Entry 7B04 (X-ray diffraction, 2.97 A resolution); this record covers chains B and C of the 3 polymer chains in the assembly.

# Chain B
Name: Nitrite oxidoreductase subunit A
From: Kuenenia stuttgartiensis
Notes: EC 1.7.99.4
UniProt: Q1PZD8 (Q1PZD8_KUEST); residue numbers follow UniProt; this construct covers 1-1148
Chain sequence (1148 residues; numbered 1 to 1148; the number before each row is that of its first residue):
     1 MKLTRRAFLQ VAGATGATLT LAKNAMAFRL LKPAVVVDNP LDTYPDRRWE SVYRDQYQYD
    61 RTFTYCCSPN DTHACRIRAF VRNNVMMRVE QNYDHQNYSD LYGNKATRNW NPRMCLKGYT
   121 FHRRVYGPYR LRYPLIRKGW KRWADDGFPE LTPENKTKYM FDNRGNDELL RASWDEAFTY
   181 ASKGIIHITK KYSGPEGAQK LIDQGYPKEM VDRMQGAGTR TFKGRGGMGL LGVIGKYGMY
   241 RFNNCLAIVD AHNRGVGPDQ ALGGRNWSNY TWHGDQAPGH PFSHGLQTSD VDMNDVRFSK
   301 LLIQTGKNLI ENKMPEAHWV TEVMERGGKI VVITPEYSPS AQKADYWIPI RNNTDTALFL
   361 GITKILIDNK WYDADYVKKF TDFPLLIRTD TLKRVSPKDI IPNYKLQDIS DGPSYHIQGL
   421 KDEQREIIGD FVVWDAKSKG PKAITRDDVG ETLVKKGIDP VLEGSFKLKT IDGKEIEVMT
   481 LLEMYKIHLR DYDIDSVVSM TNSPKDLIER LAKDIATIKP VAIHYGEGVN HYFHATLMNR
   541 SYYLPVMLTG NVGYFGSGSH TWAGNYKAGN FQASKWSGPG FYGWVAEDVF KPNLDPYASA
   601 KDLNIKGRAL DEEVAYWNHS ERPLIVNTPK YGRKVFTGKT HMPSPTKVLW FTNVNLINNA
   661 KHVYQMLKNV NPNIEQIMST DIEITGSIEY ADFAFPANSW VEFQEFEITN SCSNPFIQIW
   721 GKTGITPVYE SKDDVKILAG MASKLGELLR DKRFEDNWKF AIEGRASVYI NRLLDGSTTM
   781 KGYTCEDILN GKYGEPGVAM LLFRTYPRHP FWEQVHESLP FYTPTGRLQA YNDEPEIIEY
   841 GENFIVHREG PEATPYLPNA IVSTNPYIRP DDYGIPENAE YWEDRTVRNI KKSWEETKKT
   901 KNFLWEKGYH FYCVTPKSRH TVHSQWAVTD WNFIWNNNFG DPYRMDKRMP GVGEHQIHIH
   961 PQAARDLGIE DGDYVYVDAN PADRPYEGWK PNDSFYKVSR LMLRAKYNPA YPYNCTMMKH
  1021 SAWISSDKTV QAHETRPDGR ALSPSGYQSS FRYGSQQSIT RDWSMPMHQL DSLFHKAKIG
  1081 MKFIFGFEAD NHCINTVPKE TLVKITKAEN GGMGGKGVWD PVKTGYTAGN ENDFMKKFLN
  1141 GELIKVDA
Disordered / not traced: 1-27, 1148
Ion coordination: 4Fe-4S cluster Fe: C67, D71, C75, C115
Ligand contacts:
  - MD1 (phosphoric acid 4-(2-amino-4-oxo-3,4,5,6,-tetrahydro-pteridin-6-yl)-2-hydroxy-3,4-dimercapto-but-3-en-yl ester guanylate ester), molecule 1: P69, N70, R124, M228, K236, H273, D275, H531, T652, N653, V654, N655, L656, N659, K661, T680, D681, I682, E683, T685, A697, N698, S699, W700, F703, D734, T915, K917, V922, H923, S924, Q925, H1020, S1021, Q1056, Q1057, T1060, P1098
  - MD1, molecule 2: N70, D71, T72, K117, D275, T305, G306, K307, N308, E311, N312, K313, M314, I333, T334, P335, E336, S338, I350, N352, N353, D355, G526, E527, G528, V529, Y532, M538, W562, A563, G564, V914, T915, P916, K917, S918, R919, T921, V922, H923, K1099
  - 4Fe-4S cluster (SF4): C67, P69, D71, H73, A74, C75, I77, M114, C115, K117, G118, P315, W926
Reported in the primary citation:
  - catalytic residues: N70 (proposed by the authors, not directly observed)
  - 4Fe-4S cluster coordination: C67

# Chain C
Name: Nitrite oxidoreductase subunit C
From: Kuenenia stuttgartiensis
UniProt: Q1PZD4 (Q1PZD4_KUEST); numbering as in UniProt (aligned over 1-322)
Chain sequence (322 residues; numbered 1 to 322; the number before each row is that of its first residue):
     1 MKKFYRLLGS SSVALLGCLF LSVALCIAEE AEGVKGVAEE ELTPAKEVLN VKYMQIDVPA
    61 HITVGALEGA FKNAEGVQVK LQKQDKAFPN GGGSVNSAEI KAIHDGITIY FQVIWDDATD
   121 NKQAIATQEF RDGAALMFPL GKITISPEEP FSPRMGDRQK PVNLWHWKAD WEADLLATGG
   181 IEECPARYPN MHDDFSTNPH SVNYHKGVIQ SAAELSGGYA AHNLLSLPRG RAVEDLNAEG
   241 FGTLTSQDHQ DVDGCSKFEN KKWTVVFCRS LNTGDPLDVQ FVPGESTYFN MAVWNGDRED
   301 RNGQKNISIQ WHPLSLERIA WQ
Disordered / not traced: 1-30
Ion coordination: Ca2+ site 1: D117, T119, N121, D132, N295; heme Fe near M155 (its only coordinating residue here); Ca2+ site 2: D235, Q247, H249, D251, D278
Ligand contacts: heme (HEM): E41, Q84, K86, A87, R131, A135, L136, M137, P153, R154, M155, L164, H166, F241, G242, T243, L244, N290, M291, A292, W294, R301, N302, G303, K305, I307, S308
Reported in the primary citation:
  - heme coordination: M155, K305

# How chain B and chain C interact
Residue-residue contacts - 54 pairs, chain B then chain C:
  L31(B) with L277(C), hydrophobic
  P33(B) with P161(C), hydrophobic; N237(C); E239(C); T245(C); L277(C), hydrophobic
  A34(B) with E239(C); T243(C); T245(C)
  V35(B) with T243(C); T245(C), hydrogen bond (backbone-side chain)
  V52(B) with S216(C); G217(C); A221(C), hydrophobic
  Q56(B) with A213(C); E214(C), hydrogen bond (side chain-backbone); S216(C), hydrogen bond
  R82(B) with E214(C), salt bridge
  V85(B) with Y204(C); H205(C); V208(C), hydrophobic
  M87(B) with V208(C), hydrophobic; I209(C), hydrophobic; E214(C)
  H122(B) with F195(C)
  R123(B) with D193(C), salt bridge; D194(C); F195(C)
  Y126(B) with D194(C); F195(C); N198(C), hydrogen bond (backbone-side chain); H205(C)
  G127(B) with N198(C)
  P128(B) with H192(C); D194(C); N198(C)
  Y129(B) with H192(C); D194(C)
  R132(B) with H200(C), hydrogen bond
  V728(B) with V202(C), hydrophobic
  Y729(B) with H200(C), hydrogen bond (side chain-backbone)
  T929(B) with D194(C)
  D930(B) with D193(C); D194(C), hydrogen bond (backbone-side chain)
  P942(B) with M191(C); H192(C), hydrogen bond (backbone-backbone)
  Y943(B) with Y188(C), hydrophobic; N190(C); M191(C), hydrogen bond (backbone-backbone)
  R944(B) with N190(C), hydrogen bond (backbone-side chain)
  M945(B) with Y188(C), hydrophobic
  V952(B) with H192(C)
  D1038(B) with N190(C)
  R1040(B) with H192(C), hydrogen bond
Other interface residues (no listed pair), chain B (32 interface residues in all): V36, Y53, D55, N83, K947
Other interface residues (no listed pair), chain C (29 interface residues in all): R158, S211, A220, A238

# Summary
32 residues of chain B face 29 of chain C across their interface, with 11 hydrogen bonds and 2 salt bridges.
Polar pairs include R82(B)-E214(C), R123(B)-D193(C) and V35(B)-T245(C). Bound to chain B: compound MD1 and
4Fe-4S cluster. Chain C binds heme. From the paper: the catalytic residue N70(B); heme coordination by M155(C)
and K305(C).
Here chain B is Nitrite oxidoreductase subunit A and chain C is Nitrite oxidoreductase subunit C, both from
Kuenenia stuttgartiensis. Entry 7B04 (Structure of Nitrite oxidoreductase (Nxr) from the anammox bacterium
Kuenenia stuttgartiensis) was determined by X-ray diffraction.
